Entry 2CBM (X-ray diffraction, 2.03 A resolution); this record covers chain A.

== Chain A ==
Protein: Neocarzinostatin
Organism: Streptomyces carzinostaticus
UniProt: P0A3R9 (NCZS_STRCZ); residues 1-112 here correspond to UniProt positions 35-146 (UniProt number = residue number + 34)
Sequence (112 residues; each row starts with the number of its first residue):
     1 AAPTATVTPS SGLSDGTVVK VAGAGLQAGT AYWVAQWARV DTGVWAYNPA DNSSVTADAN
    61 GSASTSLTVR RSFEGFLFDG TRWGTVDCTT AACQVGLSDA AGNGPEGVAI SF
Disulfides: C88-C93
Sequence notes: engineered mutation W33 (Asp67 in P0A3R9), A35 (Gly69 in P0A3R9), W37 (Cys71 in P0A3R9), R39 (Trp73 in P0A3R9), W45 (Leu79 in P0A3R9), Y47 (Cys81 in P0A3R9), N52 (Phe86 in P0A3R9)

== Summary ==
Chain A is Neocarzinostatin (Streptomyces carzinostaticus); the structure, Crystal structure of the apo-form
of a neocarzinostatin mutant evolved to bind testosterone, was determined by X-ray diffraction together with
2CBO, 2CBQ and 2CBT from the same study.
